7XAV - chains A and F of the 6 polymer chains in the assembly; structure by electron microscopy, 2.87 A resolution.

Chain A:
Protein: Somatostatin receptor type 2, LargeBit
Organism: Homo sapiens
UniProt: P30874 (SSR2_HUMAN); residues 1-359 carry their UniProt numbers (359 of 517 residues fall inside the UniProt entry; the rest is not from it)
Sequence (563 residues; each row starts with the number of its first residue; numbers below 1 keep their minus sign (Met-45 is residue -45)):
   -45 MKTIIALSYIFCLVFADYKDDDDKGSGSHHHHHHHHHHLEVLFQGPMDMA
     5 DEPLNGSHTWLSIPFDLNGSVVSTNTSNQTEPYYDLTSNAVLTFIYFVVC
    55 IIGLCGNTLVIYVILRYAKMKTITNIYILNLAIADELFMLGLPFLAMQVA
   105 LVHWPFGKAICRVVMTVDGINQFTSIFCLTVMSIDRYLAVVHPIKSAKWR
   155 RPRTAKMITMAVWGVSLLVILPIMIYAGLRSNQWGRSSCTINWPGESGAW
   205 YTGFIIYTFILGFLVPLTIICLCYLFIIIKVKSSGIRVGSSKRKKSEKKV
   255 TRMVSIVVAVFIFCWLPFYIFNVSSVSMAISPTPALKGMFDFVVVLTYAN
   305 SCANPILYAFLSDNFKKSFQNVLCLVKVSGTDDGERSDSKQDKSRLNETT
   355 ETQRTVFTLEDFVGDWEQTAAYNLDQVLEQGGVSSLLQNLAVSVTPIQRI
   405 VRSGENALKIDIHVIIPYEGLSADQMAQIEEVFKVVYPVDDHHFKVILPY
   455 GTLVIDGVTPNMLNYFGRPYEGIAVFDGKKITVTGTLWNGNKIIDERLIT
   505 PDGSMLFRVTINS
Unresolved in the structure: -45 to 41, 199-203, 327-517
Differences from the reference sequence: initiating methionine (-45); expression tag (-44 to 0)
Disulfides: Cys115-Cys193
What the authors report for this chain:
  - mutagenesis - D122A, Q126A, F208A, N276Q, F294S, Y302A: abolished signaling with Lanreotide (chain F)
  - conformationally variable residues (helix shift, side-chain flip): Ile130, Arg140, Val254, Phe265, Trp269, Pro271, Asn308, Tyr312, Leu315
  - contacts within the chain: Arg140-Tyr228
  - mutagenesis - Q102S: decreased signaling with Lanreotide (chain F)
  - mutagenesis - Q126A, F208A, N276Q, F294S: abolished signaling in response to lanreotide
  - mutagenesis - Q102S: decreased signaling in response to lanreotide
  - specificity-determining residues: Gln102, Asn276, Phe294
  - mutagenesis - Q126A: decreased signaling in response to SST14
  - mutagenesis - Q102A, Q102S, Q126A, F208A: decreased signaling in response to octreotide
  - mutagenesis - F208A: unchanged signaling in response to SST14
  - mutagenesis - N276Q, F294S: abolished signaling in response to octreotide

Chain F:
Protein: Lanreotide
Sequence (9 residues; row label = number of the first residue in the row):
     1 XCYWKVCTX
Unresolved in the structure: 1, 8-9
Modified positions: 4J2 ((2R)-2-amino-3-(naphthalen-2-yl)propanoic acid) at position 1; Trp4 (D-tryptophan; DTR); NH2 (amino group) at position 9
Disulfides: Cys2-Cys7

Chain A / chain F interface:
Contacting residue pairs (22; chain A residue first):
  Asp122(A) - Lys5(F)
  Gln126(A) - Trp4(F)
  Gln126(A) - Lys5(F)
  Phe127(A) - Trp4(F)
  Thr194(A) - Tyr3(F)  hydrogen bond (side chain-backbone)
  Thr194(A) - Val6(F)
  Tyr205(A) - Tyr3(F)  hydrogen bond (backbone-side chain)
  Thr206(A) - Tyr3(F)
  Phe208(A) - Tyr3(F)  hydrogen bond (backbone-side chain)
  Phe208(A) - Trp4(F)
  Ile209(A) - Tyr3(F)
  Thr212(A) - Trp4(F)  covalent bond
  Phe272(A) - Trp4(F)
  Asn276(A) - Trp4(F)
  Ser279(A) - Cys2(F)  hydrogen bond (side chain-backbone)
  Phe294(A) - Cys2(F)  hydrophobic
  Phe294(A) - Trp4(F)
  Phe294(A) - Lys5(F)
  Phe294(A) - Val6(F)
  Phe294(A) - Cys7(F)  hydrophobic
  Val298(A) - Lys5(F)
  Tyr302(A) - Lys5(F)
Interface residues without a listed pair, chain A (17 interface residues in all): Leu99, Gly207
The authors on this interface:
  - pairs named by the authors: Asp122(A)-Lys5(F), Gln126(A)-Lys5(F), Phe208(A)-Trp4(F) (hydrophobic contact), Phe272(A)-Trp4(F) (hydrophobic contact), Asn276(A)-Trp4(F) (backbone contact), Tyr302(A)-Lys5(F) (cation-pi contact)
  - interface residues, chain A: Phe208(A), Phe272(A), Asn276(A)

Summary:
The interface between chain A and chain F involves 17 residues on one side and 6 on the other, with 1 covalent
bond and 4 hydrogen bonds. Polar pairs include Thr194(A)-Tyr3(F), Tyr205(A)-Tyr3(F) and Phe208(A)-Tyr3(F). The
paper describes contacts between Asp122(A) and Lys5(F) and Gln126(A) and Lys5(F); hydrophobic contacts between
Phe208(A) and Trp4(F) and Phe272(A) and Trp4(F); a backbone contact between Asn276(A) and Trp4(F). From the
paper: D122A, Q126A and F208A of chain A, among others, abolish signaling with Lanreotide (chain F); interface
residues Phe208(A), Phe272(A) and Asn276(A); 8 substitutions were tested in all.
Here chain A is Somatostatin receptor type 2, LargeBit (Homo sapiens) and chain F is Lanreotide. Entry 7XAV
(Structure of somatostatin receptor 2 bound with lanreotide) was determined by electron microscopy together
with 7XAT and 7XAU from the same study.
